PDB entry 6CHE | X-ray diffraction, 1.10 A resolution | chain A

== Chain A ==
Protein: Immunoglobulin G-binding protein G
Organism: Streptococcus sp. group G
Reference sequence: P19909 (SPG2_STRSG); residues 3-56 here correspond to UniProt positions 304-357 (UniProt number = residue number + 301)
Sequence (56 residues; each row starts with the number of its first residue):
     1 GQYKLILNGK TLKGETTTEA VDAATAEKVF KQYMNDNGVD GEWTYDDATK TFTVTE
Modified positions: Mse34 (selenomethionine)
Sequence notes: expression tag (1-2); engineered mutation Mse34 (Ala335 in P19909)
What the authors report for this chain:
  - binding site for imidazole: W43
  - conformationally variable residues (side-chain flip): W43
  - contacts within the chain: L5-Mse34, F30-Mse34, K31-Mse34, Mse34-V54

== Summary ==
From the paper: a binding site for imidazole at W43; conformational variability at W43.
Chain A is Immunoglobulin G-binding protein G (Streptococcus sp. group G); the structure, Selenomethionine
mutant (A34Sem) of protein GB1 examined by X-ray diffraction, was determined by X-ray diffraction (same
publication as 6C9O, 6CNE, 6CPZ and 6CTE).
